9E9G - chains A and B; structure by X-ray diffraction, 1.40 A resolution.

Chain A:
Molecule: TGF-beta receptor type-2
Organism: Homo sapiens
Notes: EC 2.7.11.30
Reference sequence: P37173 (TGFR2_HUMAN); residues 38-154 here = UniProt positions 38-154
Chain sequence (118 residues; numbered 37 to 154; the number before each row is that of its first residue):
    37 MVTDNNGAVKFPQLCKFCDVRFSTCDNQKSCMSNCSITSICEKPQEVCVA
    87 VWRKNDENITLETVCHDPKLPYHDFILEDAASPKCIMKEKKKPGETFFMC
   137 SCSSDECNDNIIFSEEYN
Not modelled in the structure: 37-44
Sequence notes: initiating methionine (37)
Cystine bridges: Cys51-Cys84, Cys54-Cys71, Cys61-Cys67, Cys77-Cys101, Cys121-Cys136, Cys138-Cys143
Metal / ion sites: Na+ site 1: Glu78 (together with glycerol); Na+ site 2 near Asp110 (its only coordinating residue here); Na+ site 3: Glu125, Lys126; Na+ site 4: Lys128, Glu131
Curated features (UniProtKB/Swiss-Prot):
  - glycosylation (N-linked (GlcNAc...) asparagine): Asn70, Asn94, Asn154

Chain B:
Molecule: Transforming growth factor beta mimic 6
Organism: Heligmosomoides polygyrus
Notes: fragment: Domain 3
Reference sequence: A0A2P1IQ80 (A0A2P1IQ80_HELBE); residue numbers follow UniProt; this construct covers 15-102
Chain sequence (92 residues; each row starts with the number of its first residue):
    11 GSGTGSSCPPLPDDETVWYEYYGYVDGRHTVGDAAIKDSLENYPPNTHAR
    61 RHCKALSKKADPGEFVAICYQRRGTSESQWQYYPRIASCPDP
Not modelled in the structure: 11-15, 67-70
Sequence notes: expression tag (11-14)
Cystine bridges: Cys18-Cys79, Cys63-Cys99
Metal / ion sites: Na+ near Arg38 (its only coordinating residue here)
From the paper describing this entry:
  - specificity-determining residues: Arg82

How chain A and chain B interact:
Pairs across the interface - 27 pairs, chain A then chain B:
  Phe47(A) - Tyr34(B)  hydrophobic
  Phe47(A) - Asn56(B)
  Pro48(A) - Tyr34(B)
  Pro48(A) - Ile78(B)  hydrophobic
  Pro48(A) - Tyr80(B)
  Gln49(A) - Tyr80(B)
  Leu50(A) - Tyr80(B)  hydrophobic
  Leu50(A) - Arg82(B)
  Leu50(A) - Gln91(B)
  Phe53(A) - Pro94(B)  hydrophobic
  Phe53(A) - Arg95(B)
  Asp55(A) - Arg95(B)  salt bridge
  Ser75(A) - Tyr92(B)
  Ser75(A) - Pro94(B)
  Ile76(A) - Ile78(B)  hydrophobic
  Ile76(A) - Tyr80(B)  hydrophobic
  Ile76(A) - Gln91(B)
  Ile76(A) - Tyr92(B)  hydrogen bond (backbone-backbone)
  Ile76(A) - Tyr93(B)
  Ile76(A) - Pro94(B)
  Cys77(A) - Tyr93(B)
  Glu78(A) - Arg38(B)  salt bridge
  Glu78(A) - Tyr93(B)
  Pro80(A) - Tyr34(B)
  Pro80(A) - Asp36(B)
  Asp141(A) - Tyr80(B)  hydrogen bond
  Glu142(A) - Arg82(B)  salt bridge
Other interface residues (no listed pair), chain A (14 interface residues in all): Thr74
Other interface residues (no listed pair), chain B (15 interface residues in all): Gly37, His39, Ala77
From the paper, about this interface:
  - pairs named by the authors: Asp55(A)-Arg95(B), Ile76(A)-Tyr80(B) (hydrophobic contact), Glu78(A)-Arg38(B), Asp141(A)-Tyr80(B) (hydrogen bond), Glu142(A)-Arg82(B), Ile78(B)-Ile76(A) (hydrophobic contact), Tyr93(B)-Ile76(A) (hydrophobic contact)
  - interface residues, chain A: Leu50(A)
  - hot spots on chain A (mutagenesis) - I76A (21-fold): decreased binding to Transforming growth factor beta mimic 6 (chain B)

Overview:
The interface between chain A and chain B involves 14 residues on one side and 15 on the other; the contacts
include 2 hydrogen bonds and 3 salt bridges. Among the polar pairs are Asp55(A)-Arg95(B), Glu78(A)-Arg38(B)
and Glu142(A)-Arg82(B). The authors report contacts between Asp55(A) and Arg95(B), Glu78(A) and Arg38(B) and
Glu142(A) and Arg82(B); hydrophobic contacts between Ile76(A) and Tyr80(B), Ile78(B) and Ile76(A) and Tyr93(B)
and Ile76(A); a hydrogen bond between Asp141(A) and Tyr80(B). The paper reports that I76A of chain A reduces
binding to Transforming growth factor beta mimic 6 (chain B); the interface residue Leu50(A).
Chain A is TGF-beta receptor type-2 (Homo sapiens) and chain B is Transforming growth factor beta mimic 6
(Heligmosomoides polygyrus); the structure, Heligmosomoides polygyrus TGF-beta Mimic 6 Domain 3 (TGM6-D3)
Bound to Human TGF-beta Type II Receptor Extracellular ..., was determined by X-ray diffraction.
